PDB entry 7KZP | electron microscopy, 3.10 A resolution | chains A and S of the 14 polymer chains in the assembly

== Chain A (and S) ==
Molecule: Fanconi anemia group A protein
Organism: Homo sapiens
Notes: chain S of this document is another copy of the same molecule, construct and numbering; everything in this record applies to it too
UniProt: O15360 (FANCA_HUMAN); residues 1-1455 here = UniProt positions 1-1455
Chain sequence (1477 residues; row label = number of the first residue in the row):
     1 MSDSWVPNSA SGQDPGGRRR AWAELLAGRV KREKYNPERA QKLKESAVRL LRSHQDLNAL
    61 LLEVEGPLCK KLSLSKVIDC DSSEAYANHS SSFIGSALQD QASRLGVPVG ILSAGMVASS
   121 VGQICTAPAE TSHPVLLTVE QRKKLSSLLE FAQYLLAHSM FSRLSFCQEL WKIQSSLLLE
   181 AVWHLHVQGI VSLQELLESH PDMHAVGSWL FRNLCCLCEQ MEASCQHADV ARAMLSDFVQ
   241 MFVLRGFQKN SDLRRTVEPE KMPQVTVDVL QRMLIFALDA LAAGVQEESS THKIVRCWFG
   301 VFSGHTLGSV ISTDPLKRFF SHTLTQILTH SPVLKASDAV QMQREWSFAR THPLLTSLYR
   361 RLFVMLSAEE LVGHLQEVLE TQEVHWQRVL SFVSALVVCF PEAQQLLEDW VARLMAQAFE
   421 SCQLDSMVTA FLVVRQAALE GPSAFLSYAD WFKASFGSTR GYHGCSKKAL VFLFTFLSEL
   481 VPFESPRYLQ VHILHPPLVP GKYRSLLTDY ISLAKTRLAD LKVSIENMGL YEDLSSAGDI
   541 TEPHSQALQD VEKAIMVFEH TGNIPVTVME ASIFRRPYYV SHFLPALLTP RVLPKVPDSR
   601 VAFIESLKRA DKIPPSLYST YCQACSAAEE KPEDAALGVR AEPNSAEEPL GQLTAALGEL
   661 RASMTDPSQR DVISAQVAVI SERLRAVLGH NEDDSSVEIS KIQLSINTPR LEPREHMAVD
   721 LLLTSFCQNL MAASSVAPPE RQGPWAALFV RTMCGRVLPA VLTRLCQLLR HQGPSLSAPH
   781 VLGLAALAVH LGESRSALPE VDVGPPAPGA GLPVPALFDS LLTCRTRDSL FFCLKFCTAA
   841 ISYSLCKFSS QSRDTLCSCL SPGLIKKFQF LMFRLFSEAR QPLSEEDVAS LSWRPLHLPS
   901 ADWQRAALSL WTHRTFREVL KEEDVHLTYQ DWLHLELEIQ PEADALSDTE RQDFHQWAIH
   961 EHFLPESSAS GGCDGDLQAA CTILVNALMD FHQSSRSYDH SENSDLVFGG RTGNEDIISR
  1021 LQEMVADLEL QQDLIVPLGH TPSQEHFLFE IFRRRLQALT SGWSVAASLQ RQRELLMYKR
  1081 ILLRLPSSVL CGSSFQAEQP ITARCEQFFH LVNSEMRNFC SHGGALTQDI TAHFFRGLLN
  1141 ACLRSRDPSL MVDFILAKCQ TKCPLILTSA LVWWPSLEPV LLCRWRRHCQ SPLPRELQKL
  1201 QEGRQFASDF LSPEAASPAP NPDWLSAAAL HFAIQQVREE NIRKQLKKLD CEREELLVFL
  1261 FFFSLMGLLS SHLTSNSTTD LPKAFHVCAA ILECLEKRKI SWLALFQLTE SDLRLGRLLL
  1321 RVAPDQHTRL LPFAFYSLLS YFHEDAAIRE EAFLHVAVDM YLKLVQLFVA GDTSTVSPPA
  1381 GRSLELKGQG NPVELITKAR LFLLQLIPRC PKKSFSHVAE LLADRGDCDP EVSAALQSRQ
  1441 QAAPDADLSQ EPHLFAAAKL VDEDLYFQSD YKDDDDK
Disordered / not traced: 1-18, 68-76, 129-133, 249-261, 440-445, 498-502, 525-647, 691-711, 804-812, 884-896, 997-1011, 1035-1042, 1379-1390, 1444-1477 (chain S: 1-18, 64-90, 126-138, 247-264, 440-445, 498-502, 525-541, 628-647, 691-708, 806-812, 883-896, 1034-1042, 1370-1390, 1444-1477)
Differences from the reference sequence: expression tag (1456-1477)
Swiss-Prot annotation at these positions:
  - motif: R18 to K34 (Nuclear localization signal)
  - modified residue: S1449 (Phosphoserine)
  - natural variant: N8 (N8K: In FANCA), A181 (A181V: In FANCA), L210 (L210R: In FANCA), L244 (L244F: In FANCA), D252 (D252G: In FANCA), R435 (R435C: In FANCA), H492 (H492R: In FANCA), D598 (D598N: In FANCA), L660 (L660P: In FANCA), L817 (L817P: In FANCA), Y843 (Y843D: In FANCA), L845 (L845P: In FANCA), 20 further natural variant entries in UniProt
Reported in the primary citation:
  - disease-associated variants - R951W: abolished growth in response to mitomycin C (MMC) (citing earlier work)
  - disease-associated variants - R951W: abolished catalytic activity on FANCD2 ubiquitination (citing earlier work)
  - disease-associated variants - L845P, E936G, R1055L, R1055W: decreased growth in response to MMC (citing earlier work)

== How chain A and chain S interact ==
Residue-residue contacts (45; chain A residue first):
  R827(A) - V596(S)
  R827(A) - P597(S)
  E942(A) - P941(S)
  E942(A) - E942(S)
  D948(A) - R1080(S)  salt bridge
  T949(A) - D1129(S)
  Q952(A) - R1084(S)
  G975(A) - R1187(S)
  L977(A) - R1187(S)
  T1012(A) - S947(S)
  T1012(A) - D948(S)  hydrogen bond (backbone-side chain)
  E1015(A) - D948(S)
  E1015(A) - Q952(S)
  E1015(A) - D1016(S)
  E1023(A) - R1136(S)  salt bridge
  D1027(A) - R1184(S)  salt bridge
  L1030(A) - R1144(S)
  Q1031(A) - R1187(S)
  Q1031(A) - H1188(S)  hydrogen bond
  D1033(A) - R1144(S)  salt bridge
  L1034(A) - H1188(S)
  R1080(A) - T949(S)  hydrogen bond
  R1080(A) - Q952(S)
  L1083(A) - E1023(S)
  R1084(A) - Q952(S)  hydrogen bond
  R1084(A) - R1020(S)
  R1084(A) - E1023(S)  salt bridge
  S1087(A) - D1027(S)
  S1088(A) - L1030(S)
  D1129(A) - Q956(S)
  R1136(A) - D1027(S)  salt bridge
  N1140(A) - D1027(S)
  N1140(A) - L1030(S)
  N1140(A) - Q1031(S)
  R1144(A) - L1030(S)
  R1144(A) - D1033(S)
  R1144(A) - R1144(S)
  S1176(A) - L964(S)
  C1183(A) - D976(S)  hydrogen bond
  R1184(A) - L977(S)
  R1184(A) - D1027(S)
  R1184(A) - Q1031(S)  hydrogen bond (backbone-side chain)
  R1187(A) - Q978(S)
  R1187(A) - L1028(S)
  R1187(A) - Q1032(S)  hydrogen bond
Other interface residues (no listed pair), chain A (37 interface residues in all): P899, R996, S1019, Q1022, Q1128, P1175, P1179, V1180, H1188
Other interface residues (no listed pair), chain S (38 interface residues in all): D598, D953, H960, F963, G975, S1019, Q1022, L1143

== Summary ==
37 residues of chain A and 38 residues of chain S are in contact; the contacts include 7 hydrogen bonds and 6
salt bridges. Polar pairs include D948(A)-R1080(S), E1023(A)-R1136(S) and D1027(A)-R1184(S). The paper reports
that L845P, E936G and R1055L of chain A, among others, reduce growth in response to MMC; R951W of chain A
abolishes growth in response to mitomycin C (MMC).
Both chains are Fanconi anemia group A protein (Homo sapiens). Entry 7KZP (Structure of the human Fanconi
anaemia Core complex) was determined by electron microscopy, deposited together with 7KZQ, 7KZR, 7KZS, 7KZT
and 7KZV.
